Entry 6LGN (electron microscopy, 5.30 A resolution (low resolution: residue-level contacts below are approximate; hydrogen-bond / salt-bridge calls are withheld)); this record covers chains R and C of the 46 polymer chains in the assembly.

# Chain R (and C)
Name: Major capsid protein
Source organism: Human herpesvirus 3
Notes: chain C of this document is another copy of the same molecule, construct and numbering; everything in this record applies to it too
UniProt: Q6QCL5 (Q6QCL5_HHV3); numbering as in UniProt (aligned over 1-1396)
Sequence (1396 residues; each row starts with the number of its first residue):
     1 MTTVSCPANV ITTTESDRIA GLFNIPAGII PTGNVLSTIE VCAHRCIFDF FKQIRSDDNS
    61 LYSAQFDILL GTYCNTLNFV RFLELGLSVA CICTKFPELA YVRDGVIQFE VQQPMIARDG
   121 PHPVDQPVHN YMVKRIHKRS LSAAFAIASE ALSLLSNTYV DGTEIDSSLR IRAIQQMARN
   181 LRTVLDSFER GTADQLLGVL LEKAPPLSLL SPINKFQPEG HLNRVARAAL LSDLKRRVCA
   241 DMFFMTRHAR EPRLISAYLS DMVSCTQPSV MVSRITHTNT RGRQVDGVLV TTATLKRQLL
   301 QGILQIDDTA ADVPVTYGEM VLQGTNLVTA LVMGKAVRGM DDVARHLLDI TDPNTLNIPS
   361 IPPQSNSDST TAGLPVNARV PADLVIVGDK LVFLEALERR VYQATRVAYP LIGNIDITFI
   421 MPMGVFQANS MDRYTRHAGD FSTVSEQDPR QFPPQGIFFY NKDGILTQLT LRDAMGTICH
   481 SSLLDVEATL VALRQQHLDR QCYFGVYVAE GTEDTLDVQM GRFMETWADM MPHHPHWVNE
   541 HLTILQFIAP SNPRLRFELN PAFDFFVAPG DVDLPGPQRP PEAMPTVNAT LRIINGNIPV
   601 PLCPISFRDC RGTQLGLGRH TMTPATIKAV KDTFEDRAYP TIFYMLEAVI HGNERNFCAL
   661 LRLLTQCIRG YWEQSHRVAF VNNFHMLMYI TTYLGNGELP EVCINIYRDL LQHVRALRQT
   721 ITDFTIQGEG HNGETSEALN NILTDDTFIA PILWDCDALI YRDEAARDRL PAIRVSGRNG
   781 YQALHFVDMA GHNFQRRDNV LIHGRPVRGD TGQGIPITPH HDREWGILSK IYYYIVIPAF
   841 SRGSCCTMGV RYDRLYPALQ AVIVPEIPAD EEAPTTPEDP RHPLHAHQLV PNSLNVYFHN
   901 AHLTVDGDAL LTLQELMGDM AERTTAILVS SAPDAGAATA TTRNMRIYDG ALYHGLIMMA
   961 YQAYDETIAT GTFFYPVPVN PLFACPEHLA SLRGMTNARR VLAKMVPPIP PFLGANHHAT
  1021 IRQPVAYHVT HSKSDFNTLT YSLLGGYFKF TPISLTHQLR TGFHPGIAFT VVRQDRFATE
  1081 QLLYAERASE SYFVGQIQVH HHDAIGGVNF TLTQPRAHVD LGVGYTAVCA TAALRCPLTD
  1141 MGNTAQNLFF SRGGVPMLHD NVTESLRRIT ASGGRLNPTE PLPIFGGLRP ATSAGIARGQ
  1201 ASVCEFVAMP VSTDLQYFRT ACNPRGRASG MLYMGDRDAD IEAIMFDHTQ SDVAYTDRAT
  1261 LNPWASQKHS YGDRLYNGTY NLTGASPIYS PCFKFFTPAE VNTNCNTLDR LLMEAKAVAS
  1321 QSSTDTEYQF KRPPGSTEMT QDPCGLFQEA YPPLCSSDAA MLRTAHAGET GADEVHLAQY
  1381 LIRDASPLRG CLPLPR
Unresolved in the structure: 1-15, 349-374, 1395-1396 (chain C: 1-15, 348-374)

# How chain R and chain C interact
Pairs across the interface (56):
  E98(R) - T163(C)
  Y101(R) - I165(C)
  Y101(R) - D166(C)
  D104(R) - R18(C)
  D104(R) - L22(C)
  V106(R) - F23(C)
  Q108(R) - I25(C)
  Q113(R) - E40(C)
  Q126(R) - R55(C)
  Q126(R) - S56(C)
  P127(R) - R55(C)
  P127(R) - S56(C)
  V128(R) - I54(C)
  H129(R) - Q53(C)
  H129(R) - I54(C)
  H129(R) - S56(C)
  N130(R) - V41(C)
  N130(R) - K52(C)
  N130(R) - Q53(C)
  Y131(R) - I25(C)
  Y131(R) - F51(C)
  Y131(R) - K52(C)
  Y131(R) - I54(C)
  Y131(R) - L61(C)
  M132(R) - V41(C)
  M132(R) - F48(C)
  M132(R) - F50(C)
  M132(R) - F51(C)
  V133(R) - F48(C)
  V133(R) - D49(C)
  V133(R) - F50(C)
  K134(R) - I47(C)
  K134(R) - F48(C)
  R135(R) - I19(C)
  R135(R) - D49(C)
  H221(R) - C42(C)
  Q267(R) - I39(C)
  L322(R) - E164(C)
  Q323(R) - E164(C)
  L327(R) - E164(C)
  L331(R) - S168(C)
  V332(R) - L69(C)
  K335(R) - L22(C)
  D342(R) - I30(C)
  V343(R) - G28(C)
  V343(R) - I29(C)
  V1123(R) - V35(C)
  V1123(R) - V41(C)
  V1123(R) - I47(C)
  V1123(R) - F48(C)
  G1124(R) - I39(C)
  Y1125(R) - H44(C)
  T1307(R) - C46(C)
  D1309(R) - A43(C)
  D1309(R) - C46(C)
  M1313(R) - C46(C)
Other interface residues (no listed pair), chain R (41 interface residues in all): V111, P114, P268, V270, M271, V321, A336, H346, L347
Other interface residues (no listed pair), chain C (41 interface residues in all): P26, G33, N34, L36, S37, T38, R45, R172

# Overview
The chain R/chain C interface involves 41 residues from each chain.
Both chains are Major capsid protein (Human herpesvirus 3). Entry 6LGN (The atomic structure of varicella
zoster virus C-capsid) was determined by electron microscopy, deposited together with 6LGL.
